PDB entry 6HOR | X-ray diffraction, 1.80 A resolution | chain A

[Chain A]
Protein: Casein kinase II subunit alpha
Organism: Homo sapiens
Notes: EC 2.7.11.1; fragment: kinase domain (residues 1-337)
Reference sequence: P68400 (CSK21_HUMAN); residue numbers follow UniProt; this construct covers 1-336
Amino-acid sequence (336 residues; row label = number of the first residue in the row):
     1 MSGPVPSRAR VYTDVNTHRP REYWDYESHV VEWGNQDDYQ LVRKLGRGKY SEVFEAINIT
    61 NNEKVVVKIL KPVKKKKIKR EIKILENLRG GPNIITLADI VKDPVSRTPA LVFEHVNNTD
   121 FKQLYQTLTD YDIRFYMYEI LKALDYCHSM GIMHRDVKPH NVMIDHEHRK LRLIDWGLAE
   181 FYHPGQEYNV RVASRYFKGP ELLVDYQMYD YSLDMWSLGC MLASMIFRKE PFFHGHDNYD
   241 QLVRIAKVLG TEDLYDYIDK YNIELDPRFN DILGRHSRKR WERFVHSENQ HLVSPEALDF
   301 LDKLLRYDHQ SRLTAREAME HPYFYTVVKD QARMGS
Not modelled in the structure: 1-2, 331-336
Small-molecule neighbours: feruloylmethane (GJK; (E)-4-(3-methoxy-4-oxidanyl-phenyl)but-3-en-2-one): L45, S51, V53, V66, K68, E81, I95, F113, V116, N118, M163, I174, D175, W176
Curated features (UniProtKB/Swiss-Prot):
  - region: Q36 to L41 (Interaction with beta subunit)
  - active site: D156 (Proton acceptor)
  - binding site (ATP): L45 to V53, K68
  - natural variant: R47 (R47Q: In OCNDS), Y50 (Y50S: In OCNDS), D175 (D175G: In OCNDS), K198 (K198R: In OCNDS)
Reported in the primary citation:
  - binding site for feruloylmethane: L45, V53, V66, K68, I95, F113, V116, M163, I174, D175

[In short]
Ligands of chain A: feruloylmethane. From UniProt: active-site residue D156 and 10 ATP-binding residues. The
paper reports a binding site for feruloylmethane at L45, V53 and V66 among others.
Chain A is Casein kinase II subunit alpha (Homo sapiens); the structure, Human protein kinase CK2 alpha in
complex with feruloylmethane, was determined by X-ray diffraction together with 6HOV, 6HOP, 6HOQ, 6HOT and
6HOU from the same study.
